Entry 7ZX2 (X-ray diffraction, 2.50 A resolution); this record covers chains B and E of the 6 polymer chains in the assembly.

== Chain B ==
Name: Tubulin beta-2B chain
Source organism: Bos taurus
UniProtKB: Q6B856 (TBB2B_BOVIN); the author numbering skips numbers that UniProt does not, so the offset changes along the chain: 1-42 = UniProt 1-42; 45-360 = UniProt 43-358; 369-455 = UniProt 359-445
Chain sequence (445 residues; each row starts with the number of its first residue; note: 10 numbers in that range are skipped by the numbering (no residue carries them; nothing is unmodelled there)):
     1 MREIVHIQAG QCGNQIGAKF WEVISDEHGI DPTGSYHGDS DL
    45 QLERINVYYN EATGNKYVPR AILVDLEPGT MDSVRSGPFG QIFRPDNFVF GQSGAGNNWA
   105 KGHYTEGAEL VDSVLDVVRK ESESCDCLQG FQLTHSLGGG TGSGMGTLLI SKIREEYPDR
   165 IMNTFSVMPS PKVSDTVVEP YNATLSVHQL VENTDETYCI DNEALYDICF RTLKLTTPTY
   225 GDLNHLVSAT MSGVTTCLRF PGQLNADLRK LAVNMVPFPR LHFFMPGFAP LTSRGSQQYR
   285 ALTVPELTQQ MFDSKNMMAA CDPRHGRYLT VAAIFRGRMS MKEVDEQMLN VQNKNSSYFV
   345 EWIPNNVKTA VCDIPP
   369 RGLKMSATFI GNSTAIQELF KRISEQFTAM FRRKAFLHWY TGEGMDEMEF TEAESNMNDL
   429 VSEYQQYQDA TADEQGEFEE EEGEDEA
Disordered / not traced: 278-282, 439-455
Swiss-Prot annotation at these positions:
  - motif: Met1 to Ile4 (MREI motif)
  - binding site (GTP): Gln11, Glu71, Ser140, Gly144, Thr145, Gly146, Asn206, Asn228
  - binding site (Mg(2+)): Glu71
  - modified residue: Ser40 (Phosphoserine), Thr57 (Phosphothreonine), Lys60 (N6-acetyllysine), Ser174 (Phosphoserine), Thr287 (Phosphothreonine), Thr292 (Phosphothreonine), Arg320 (Omega-N-methylarginine), Glu448 (5-glutamyl polyglutamate)
  - cross-link (Glycyl lysine isopeptide (Lys-Gly)): Lys60 (interchain with G-Cter in ubiquitin), Lys326 (interchain with G-Cter in ubiquitin)
Ion coordination: Mg2+: Gln11 (together with GDP); Ca2+ near Glu113 (its only coordinating residue here)
Residues lining bound ligands:
  - GDP (guanosine-5'-diphosphate): Gly10, Gln11, Cys12, Gln15, Ile16, Asp69, Ala99, Asn101, Ser140, Gly142, Gly143, Gly144, Thr145, Gly146, Ser147, Val171, Pro173, Val177, Asp179, Glu183, Asn206, Leu209, Tyr224, Leu227, Asn228
  - K9I ((3R,4S,7S,9S,11S)-3,4,11-trihydroxy-7-((R,Z)-4-(hydroxymethyl)hex-2-en-2-yl)-9-methoxy-12,12-dimethyl-6-oxa-1(1,3)-benzenacyclododecaphan-5-one): Gln293, Phe296, Asp297, Ser298, Met301, Pro307, Arg308, Tyr312, Val335, Asn339, Tyr342, Phe343
What the authors report for this chain:
  - binding site for K9I: Gln293, Asp297, Ser298, Arg308, Tyr312
  - conformationally variable residues (side-chain flip): Gln293

== Chain E ==
Name: Stathmin-4
Source organism: Rattus norvegicus
UniProtKB: P63043 (STMN4_RAT); residues -43 to 145 here correspond to UniProt positions 1-189 (UniProt number = residue number + 44)
Chain sequence (189 residues; row label = number of the first residue in the row; numbers below 1 keep their minus sign (Met-43 is residue -43)):
   -43 MTLAAYKEKM KELPLVSLFC SCFLSDPLNK SSYKYEADTV DLNWCVISDM EVIELNKCTS
    17 GQSFEVILKP PSFDGVPEFN ASLPRRRDPS LEEIQKKLEA AEERRKYQEA ELLKHLAEKR
    77 EHEREVIQKA IEENNNFIKM AKEKLAQKME SNKENREAHL AAMLERLQEK DKHAEEVRKN
   137 KELKEEASR
Disordered / not traced: -43 to 5, 29-43, 141-145
Swiss-Prot annotation at these positions:
  - modified residue: Ser46 (Phosphoserine)
  - lipidation (S-palmitoyl cysteine): Cys-24, Cys-22

== Chain B / chain E interface ==
Contacting residue pairs (27; chain B residue first):
  His107(B) - Lys75(E)  hydrogen bond
  Tyr108(B) - His78(E)  hydrogen bond
  Tyr108(B) - Glu79(E)
  Tyr108(B) - Val82(E)  hydrophobic
  Tyr108(B) - Ile83(E)
  Leu152(B) - Glu79(E)
  Ser155(B) - Leu72(E)
  Ser155(B) - Lys75(E)
  Ser155(B) - Arg76(E)  hydrogen bond
  Lys156(B) - Arg76(E)
  Lys156(B) - Glu79(E)  salt bridge
  Arg158(B) - Leu68(E)
  Glu159(B) - Leu69(E)
  Glu159(B) - Leu72(E)
  Glu159(B) - Arg76(E)  salt bridge
  Pro162(B) - Glu65(E)
  Gln193(B) - Lys75(E)
  Glu196(B) - His71(E)
  Thr409(B) - Glu89(E)
  Glu411(B) - Val82(E)
  Glu411(B) - Ala86(E)
  Gly412(B) - Val82(E)
  Gly412(B) - Lys85(E)
  Gly412(B) - Ala86(E)
  Met413(B) - Val82(E)
  Asp414(B) - Lys85(E)  salt bridge
  Glu417(B) - His78(E)  salt bridge
Interface residues without a listed pair, chain B (19 interface residues in all): Thr109, Asn197, Gly410

== Overview ==
The interface between chain B and chain E involves 19 residues on one side and 14 on the other, with 3
hydrogen bonds and 4 salt bridges. Polar pairs include Lys156(B)-Glu79(E), Glu159(B)-Arg76(E) and
Asp414(B)-Lys85(E). The paper reports a binding site for K9I at Gln293(B), Asp297(B) and Ser298(B) among
others; conformational variability at Gln293(B).
Chain B is Tubulin beta-2B chain (Bos taurus) and chain E is Stathmin-4 (Rattus norvegicus); the structure,
Tubulin-Pelophen B complex, was determined by X-ray diffraction together with 8A0L from the same study.
